Entry 8F2A (electron microscopy, 2.20 A resolution); this record covers chains A and B of the 7 polymer chains in the assembly.

[Chain A]
Name: Guanine nucleotide-binding protein G(s) subunit alpha isoforms short
Source organism: Homo sapiens
Reference sequence: P63092 (GNAS2_HUMAN); residue numbers follow UniProt; this construct covers 1-394
Amino-acid sequence (394 residues; row label = number of the first residue in the row):
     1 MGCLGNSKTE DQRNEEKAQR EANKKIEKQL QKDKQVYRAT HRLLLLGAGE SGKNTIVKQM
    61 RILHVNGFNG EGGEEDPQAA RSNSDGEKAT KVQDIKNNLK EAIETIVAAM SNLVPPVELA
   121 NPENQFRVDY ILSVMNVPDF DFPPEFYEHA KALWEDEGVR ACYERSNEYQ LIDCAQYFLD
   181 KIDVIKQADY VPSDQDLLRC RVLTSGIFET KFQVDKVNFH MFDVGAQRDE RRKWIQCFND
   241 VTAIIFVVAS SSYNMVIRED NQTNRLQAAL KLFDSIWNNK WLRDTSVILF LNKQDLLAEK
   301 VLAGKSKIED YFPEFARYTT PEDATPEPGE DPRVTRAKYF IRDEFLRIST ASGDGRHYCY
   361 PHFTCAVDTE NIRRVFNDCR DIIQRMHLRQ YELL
Unresolved in the structure: 1-10, 61-203, 254-263
Sequence notes: engineered mutation Asn54 (Ser in P63092), Ala226 (Gly in P63092), Ala268 (Glu in P63092), Lys271 (Asn in P63092), Asp274 (Lys in P63092), Lys280 (Arg in P63092), Asp284 (Thr in P63092), Thr285 (Ile in P63092)

[Chain B]
Name: Guanine nucleotide-binding protein G(I)/G(S)/G(T) subunit beta-1
Source organism: Homo sapiens
Reference sequence: P62873 (GBB1_HUMAN); numbering as in UniProt (aligned over 2-340)
Amino-acid sequence (350 residues; each row starts with the number of its first residue; numbers below 1 keep their minus sign (Met-9 is residue -9)):
    -9 MHHHHHHGSS GSELDQLRQE AEQLKNQIRD ARKACADATL SQITNNIDPV GRIQMRTRRT
    51 LRGHLAKIYA MHWGTDSRLL VSASQDGKLI IWDSYTTNKV HAIPLRSSWV MTCAYAPSGN
   111 YVACGGLDNI CSIYNLKTRE GNVRVSRELA GHTGYLSCCR FLDDNQIVTS SGDTTCALWD
   171 IETGQQTTTF TGHTGDVMSL SLAPDTRLFV SGACDASAKL WDVREGMCRQ TFTGHESDIN
   231 AICFFPNGNA FATGSDDATC RLFDLRADQE LMTYSHDNII CGITSVSFSK SGRLLLAGYD
   291 DFNCNVWDAL KADRAGVLAG HDNRVSCLGV TDDGMAVATG SWDSFLKIWN
Unresolved in the structure: -9 to 1
Sequence notes: expression tag (-9 to 1)
UniProt features mapped onto this chain:
  - modified residue: Ser2 (N-acetylserine), His266 (Phosphohistidine)

[Interface between chain A and chain B]
Pairs across the interface - 64 pairs, chain A then chain B:
  Glu16(A) - Thr86(B)
  Glu16(A) - Asn88(B)
  Gln19(A) - Asp83(B)  hydrogen bond
  Gln19(A) - Thr86(B)  hydrogen bond
  Gln19(A) - Asn88(B)  hydrogen bond
  Arg20(A) - Asn88(B)
  Asn23(A) - Asn88(B)
  Asn23(A) - Lys89(B)  hydrogen bond (side chain-backbone)
  Ile26(A) - Lys89(B)
  Ile26(A) - Val90(B)
  Ile26(A) - His91(B)
  Ile26(A) - Ala92(B)  hydrophobic
  Glu27(A) - Lys89(B)  salt bridge
  Leu30(A) - Gly53(B)
  Leu30(A) - Lys78(B)
  Leu30(A) - Lys89(B)
  Asp33(A) - Leu55(B)
  Asp33(A) - Lys78(B)  salt bridge
  Lys34(A) - Leu55(B)
  Tyr37(A) - Leu55(B)  hydrophobic
  Tyr37(A) - Ala56(B)
  Tyr37(A) - Asp76(B)
  Arg38(A) - Leu55(B)  hydrogen bond (side chain-backbone)
  Gly206(A) - Leu117(B)
  Gly206(A) - Asp118(B)
  Gly206(A) - Asn119(B)
  Ile207(A) - Trp99(B)
  Ile207(A) - Leu117(B)
  Phe222(A) - Trp99(B)
  Ala226(A) - Asn119(B)  hydrogen bond (backbone-side chain)
  Ala226(A) - Thr143(B)
  Ala226(A) - Gly144(B)
  Gln227(A) - Leu117(B)
  Gln227(A) - Asn119(B)  hydrogen bond
  Gln227(A) - Gly144(B)
  Gln227(A) - Tyr145(B)  hydrogen bond (side chain-backbone)
  Arg228(A) - Gly162(B)  hydrogen bond (side chain-backbone)
  Arg228(A) - Thr164(B)
  Arg228(A) - Asp186(B)  salt bridge
  Arg232(A) - Cys204(B)  hydrogen bond (side chain-backbone)
  Arg232(A) - Asp228(B)  salt bridge
  Lys233(A) - Tyr145(B)
  Lys233(A) - Met188(B)
  Lys233(A) - Cys204(B)
  Lys233(A) - Asp228(B)  salt bridge
  Lys233(A) - Asn230(B)  hydrogen bond
  Lys233(A) - Asp246(B)  salt bridge
  Trp234(A) - Leu117(B)  hydrophobic
  Trp234(A) - Tyr145(B)
  Gln236(A) - Arg314(B)  hydrogen bond
  Gln236(A) - Trp332(B)
  Cys237(A) - Lys57(B)  hydrogen bond (backbone-side chain)
  Cys237(A) - Tyr59(B)
  Cys237(A) - Gln75(B)
  Cys237(A) - Trp99(B)
  Phe238(A) - Trp99(B)  hydrophobic
  Phe238(A) - Leu117(B)  hydrophobic
  Asn239(A) - Lys57(B)  hydrogen bond
  Asn239(A) - Trp332(B)
  Asp240(A) - Lys57(B)  salt bridge
  Lys280(A) - Asp290(B)  salt bridge
  Trp281(A) - Asp290(B)
  Trp281(A) - Arg314(B)
  Trp281(A) - Trp332(B)  hydrophobic
Interface residues without a listed pair, chain A (31 interface residues in all): Ala22, Ser205, Glu230, Val241
Interface residues without a listed pair, chain B (41 interface residues in all): Arg52, Arg68, Ile80, Thr87, Met101, Asp163, Thr184, Gly185

[Summary]
31 residues of chain A and 41 residues of chain B are in contact; the contacts include 14 hydrogen bonds and 8
salt bridges. Polar contacts include Glu27(A)-Lys89(B), Asp33(A)-Lys78(B) and Arg228(A)-Asp186(B).
Chain A is Guanine nucleotide-binding protein G(s) subunit alpha isoforms short and chain B is Guanine
nucleotide-binding protein G(I)/G(S)/G(T) subunit beta-1, both from Homo sapiens; the structure, Human Amylin3
Receptor in complex with Gs and Pramlintide analogue peptide San385 (Cluster 5 conformation), was determined
by electron microscopy (same publication as 8F0J, 8F0K and 8F2B).
